Entry 8TVV (electron microscopy, 3.70 A resolution); this record covers chains A and B of the 15 polymer chains in the assembly.

Chain A:
Name: DNA-directed RNA polymerase II subunit RPB1
Organism: Saccharomyces cerevisiae
Notes: EC 2.7.7.6
UniProtKB: P04050 (RPB1_YEAST); numbering as in UniProt (aligned over 1-1733)
Amino-acid sequence (1733 residues; numbered 1 to 1733; the number before each row is that of its first residue):
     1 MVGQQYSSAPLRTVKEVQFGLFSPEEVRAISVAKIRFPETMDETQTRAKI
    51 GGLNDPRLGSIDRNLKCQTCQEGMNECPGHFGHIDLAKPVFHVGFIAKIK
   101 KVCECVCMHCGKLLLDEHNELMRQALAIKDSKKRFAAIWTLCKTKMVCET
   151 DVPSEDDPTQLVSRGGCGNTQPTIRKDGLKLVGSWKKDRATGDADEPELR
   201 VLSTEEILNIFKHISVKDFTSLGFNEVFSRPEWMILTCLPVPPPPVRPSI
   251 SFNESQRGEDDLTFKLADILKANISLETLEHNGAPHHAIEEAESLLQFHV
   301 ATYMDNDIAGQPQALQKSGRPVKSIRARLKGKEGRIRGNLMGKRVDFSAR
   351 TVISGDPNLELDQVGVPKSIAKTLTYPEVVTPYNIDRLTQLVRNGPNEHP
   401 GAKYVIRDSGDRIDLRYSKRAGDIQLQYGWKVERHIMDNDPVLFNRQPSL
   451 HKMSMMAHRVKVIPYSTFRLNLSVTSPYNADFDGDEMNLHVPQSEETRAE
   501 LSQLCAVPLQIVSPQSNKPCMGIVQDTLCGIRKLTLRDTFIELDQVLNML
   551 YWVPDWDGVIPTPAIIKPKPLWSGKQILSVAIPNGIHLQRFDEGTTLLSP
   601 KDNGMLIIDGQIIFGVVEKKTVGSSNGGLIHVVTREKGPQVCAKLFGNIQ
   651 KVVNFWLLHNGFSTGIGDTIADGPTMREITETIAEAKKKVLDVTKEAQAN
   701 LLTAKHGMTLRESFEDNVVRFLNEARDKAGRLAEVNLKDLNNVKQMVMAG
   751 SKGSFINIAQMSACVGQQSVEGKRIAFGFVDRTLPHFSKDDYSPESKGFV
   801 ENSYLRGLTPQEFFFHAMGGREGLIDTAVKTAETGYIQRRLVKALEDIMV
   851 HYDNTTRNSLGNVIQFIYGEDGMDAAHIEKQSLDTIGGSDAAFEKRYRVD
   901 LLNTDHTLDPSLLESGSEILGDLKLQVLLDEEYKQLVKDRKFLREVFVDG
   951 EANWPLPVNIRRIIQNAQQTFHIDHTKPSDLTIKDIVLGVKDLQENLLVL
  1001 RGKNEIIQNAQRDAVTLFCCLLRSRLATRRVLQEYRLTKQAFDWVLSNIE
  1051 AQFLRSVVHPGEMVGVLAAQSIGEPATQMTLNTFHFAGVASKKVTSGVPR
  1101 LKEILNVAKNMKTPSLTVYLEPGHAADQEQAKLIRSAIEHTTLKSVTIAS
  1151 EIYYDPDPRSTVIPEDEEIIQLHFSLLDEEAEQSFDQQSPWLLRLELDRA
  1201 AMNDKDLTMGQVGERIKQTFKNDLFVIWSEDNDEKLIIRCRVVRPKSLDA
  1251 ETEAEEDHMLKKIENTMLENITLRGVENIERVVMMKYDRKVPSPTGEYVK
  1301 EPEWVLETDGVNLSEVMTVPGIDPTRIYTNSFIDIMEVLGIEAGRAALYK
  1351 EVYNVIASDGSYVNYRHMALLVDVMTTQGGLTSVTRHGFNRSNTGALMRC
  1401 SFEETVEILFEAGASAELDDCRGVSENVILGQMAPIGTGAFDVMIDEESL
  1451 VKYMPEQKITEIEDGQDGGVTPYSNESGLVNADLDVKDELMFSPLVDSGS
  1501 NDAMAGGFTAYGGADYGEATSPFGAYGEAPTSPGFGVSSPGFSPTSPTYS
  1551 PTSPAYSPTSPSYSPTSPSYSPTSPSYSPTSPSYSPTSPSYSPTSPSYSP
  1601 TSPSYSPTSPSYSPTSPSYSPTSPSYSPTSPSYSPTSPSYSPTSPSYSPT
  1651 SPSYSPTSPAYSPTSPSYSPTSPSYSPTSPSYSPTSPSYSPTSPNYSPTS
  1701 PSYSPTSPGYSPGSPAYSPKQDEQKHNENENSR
Not modelled in the structure: 1-8, 42-44, 188-198, 1079-1096, 1158-1187, 1221-1224, 1243-1256, 1455-1733
Swiss-Prot annotation at these positions:
  - region: Pro-248 to Asp-260 (Lid loop), Asn-306 to Lys-323 (Rudder loop), Pro-810 to Glu-822 (Bridging helix)
  - binding site (Zn(2+)): Cys-67, Cys-70, Cys-77, His-80, Cys-107, Cys-110, Cys-148, Cys-167
  - binding site (Mg(2+)): Asp-481, Asp-483, Asp-485
  - modified residue: Thr-1471 (Phosphothreonine)
  - cross-link (Glycyl lysine isopeptide (Lys-Gly)): Lys-695 (interchain with G-Cter in ubiquitin), Lys-1246 (interchain with G-Cter in ubiquitin), Lys-1350 (interchain with G-Cter in ubiquitin)
  - natural variant: Ser-1653 to Pro-1659 (deletion: In strain: A364A)
  - mutagenesis: Lys-1246 (K1246R: Impairs ubiquitination during transcription stress)
Ion coordination: Zn2+ site 1: Cys-67, Cys-70, Cys-77, His-80; Zn2+ site 2: Cys-107, Cys-110, Cys-167; Mg2+: Asp-481, Asp-483 (shared with 1 residue of chain R)

Chain B:
Name: DNA-directed RNA polymerase subunit beta
Organism: Saccharomyces cerevisiae
Notes: EC 2.7.7.6
UniProtKB: A0A6A5Q4H2 (A0A6A5Q4H2_YEASX); residue numbers follow UniProt; this construct covers 1-1224
Amino-acid sequence (1224 residues; numbered 1 to 1224; the number before each row is that of its first residue):
     1 MSDLANSEKYYDEDPYGFEDESAPITAEDSWAVISAFFREKGLVSQQLDS
    51 FNQFVDYTLQDIICEDSTLILEQLAQHTTESDNISRKYEISFGKIYVTKP
   101 MVNESDGVTHALYPQEARLRNLTYSSGLFVDVKKRTYEAIDVPGRELKYE
   151 LIAEESEDDSESGKVFIGRLPIMLRSKNCYLSEATESDLYKLKECPFDMG
   201 GYFIINGSEKVLIAQERSAGNIVQVFKKAAPSPISHVAEIRSALEKGSRF
   251 ISTLQVKLYGREGSSARTIKATLPYIKQDIPIVIIFRALGIIPDGEILEH
   301 ICYDVNDWQMLEMLKPCVEDGFVIQDRETALDFIGRRGTALGIKKEKRIQ
   351 YAKDILQKEFLPHITQLEGFESRKAFFLGYMINRLLLCALDRKDQDDRDH
   401 FGKKRLDLAGPLLAQLFKTLFKKLTKDIFRYMQRTVEEAHDFNMKLAINA
   451 KTITSGLKYALATGNWGEQKKAMSSRAGVSQVLNRYTYSSTLSHLRRTNT
   501 PIGRDGKLAKPRQLHNTHWGLVCPAETPEGQACGLVKNLSLMSCISVGTD
   551 PMPIITFLSEWGMEPLEDYVPHQSPDATRVFVNGVWHGVHRNPARLMETL
   601 RTLRRKGDINPEVSMIRDIREKELKIFTDAGRVYRPLFIVEDDESLGHKE
   651 LKVRKGHIAKLMATEYQDIEGGFEDVEEYTWSSLLNEGLVEYIDAEEEES
   701 ILIAMQPEDLEPAEANEENDLDVDPAKRIRVSHHATTFTHCEIHPSMILG
   751 VAASIIPFPDHNQSPRNTYQSAMGKQAMGVFLTNYNVRMDTMANILYYPQ
   801 KPLGTTRAMEYLKFRELPAGQNAIVAIACYSGYNQEDSMIMNQSSIDRGL
   851 FRSLFFRSYMDQEKKYGMSITETFEKPQRTNTLRMKHGTYDKLDDDGLIA
   901 PGVRVSGEDVIIGKTTPISPDEEELGQRTAYHSKRDASTPLRSTENGIVD
   951 QVLVTTNQDGLKFVKVRVRTTKIPQIGDKFASRHGQKGTIGITYRREDMP
  1001 FTAEGIVPDLIINPHAIPSRMTVAHLIECLLSKVAALSGNEGDASPFTDI
  1051 TVEGISKLLREHGYQSRGFEVMYNGHTGKKLMAQIFFGPTYYQRLRHMVD
  1101 DKIHARARGPMQVLTRQPVEGRSRDGGLRFGEMERDCMIAHGAASFLKER
  1151 LMEASDAFRVHICGICGLMTVIAKLNHNQFECKGCDNKIDIYQIHIPYAA
  1201 KLLFQELMAMNITPRLYTDRSRDF
Not modelled in the structure: 1-19, 73-86, 140-161, 244-251, 340-346, 436-441, 468-475, 503-513, 673-676, 717-735, 880-944
Ion coordination: Zn2+: Cys-1163, Cys-1166, Cys-1182, Cys-1185

Chain A / chain B interface:
Contacting residue pairs (315):
  Ala-9(A) with Phe-1180(B), hydrophobic; Gln-1193(B)
  Pro-10(A) with Ile-1191(B); Tyr-1192(B); Gln-1193(B), hydrogen bond (backbone-backbone)
  Leu-11(A) with Gln-1193(B); His-1195(B)
  Arg-12(A) with Tyr-1192(B); Gln-1193(B), hydrogen bond (backbone-backbone); Ile-1194(B); Thr-1218(B)
  Thr-13(A) with Ile-1194(B); Thr-1218(B)
  Val-14(A) with Leu-1216(B), hydrophobic
  Lys-15(A) with Tyr-1217(B), hydrogen bond (backbone-backbone); Thr-1218(B); Asp-1219(B); Arg-1220(B)
  Glu-16(A) with Leu-1216(B); Tyr-1217(B), hydrogen bond (backbone-backbone); Asp-1219(B); Arg-1220(B); Ser-1221(B), hydrogen bond (side chain-backbone)
  Val-17(A) with Arg-1215(B); Leu-1216(B), hydrophobic
  Gln-18(A) with Thr-1213(B); Pro-1214(B); Arg-1215(B), hydrogen bond (backbone-backbone); Tyr-1217(B)
  Phe-19(A) with Thr-1213(B); Pro-1214(B), hydrophobic
  Gly-20(A) with Ile-1212(B); Thr-1213(B), hydrogen bond (backbone-backbone)
  Leu-21(A) with Asn-1211(B); Thr-1213(B), hydrogen bond (backbone-side chain)
  Phe-22(A) with Met-1208(B); Asn-1211(B); Ile-1212(B); Thr-1213(B)
  Glu-26(A) with Arg-1215(B), salt bridge
  Ile-30(A) with Thr-1170(B); Lys-1183(B)
  Glu-72(A) with Leu-1175(B); Asn-1176(B)
  Met-74(A) with Arg-1116(B), hydrogen bond (backbone-side chain)
  Asn-75(A) with Arg-1116(B), hydrogen bond (backbone-side chain); Phe-1158(B)
  Glu-76(A) with Arg-1159(B), salt bridge
  Pro-78(A) with Lys-1201(B)
  Phe-81(A) with Gln-1205(B); Met-1208(B), hydrophobic; Ala-1209(B)
  His-92(A) with Met-1210(B), hydrogen bond (side chain-backbone)
  Phe-95(A) with Ile-1212(B), hydrophobic
  Phe-228(A) with Arg-1215(B)
  Trp-233(A) with Asn-1211(B)
  Leu-236(A) with Asn-1211(B)
  Pro-240(A) with Met-1208(B); Ala-1209(B)
  Pro-242(A) with Ala-1209(B), hydrophobic
  Val-246(A) with Gln-1205(B); Glu-1206(B)
  Pro-248(A) with Leu-1114(B), hydrophobic
  Ile-325(A) with Met-1210(B), hydrophobic
  Arg-328(A) with Glu-1206(B), salt bridge
  Leu-329(A) with Leu-1203(B), hydrophobic
  Arg-335(A) with Leu-1114(B); Leu-1202(B); Glu-1206(B)
  Ile-336(A) with Leu-1203(B), hydrophobic
  Arg-337(A) with Arg-1129(B), hydrogen bond (backbone-side chain)
  Gly-338(A) with Arg-1129(B)
  Asn-339(A) with Thr-1115(B); Gln-1117(B), hydrogen bond; Asp-1156(B); Ala-1199(B)
  Leu-340(A) with Leu-1151(B); Ala-1199(B), hydrophobic; Ala-1200(B); Leu-1203(B), hydrophobic
  Met-341(A) with Glu-1132(B); Arg-1135(B), hydrogen bond
  Gly-342(A) with Arg-1129(B); Phe-1130(B)
  Lys-343(A) with Gln-1117(B); Leu-1128(B); Arg-1129(B); Phe-1130(B), hydrogen bond (backbone-backbone); Leu-1151(B), hydrogen bond (side chain-backbone); Ser-1155(B); Asp-1156(B), salt bridge; Pro-1197(B)
  Arg-344(A) with Pro-1118(B); Glu-1120(B), salt bridge; Leu-1128(B); Arg-1129(B); Ser-1155(B), hydrogen bond (backbone-side chain)
  Val-345(A) with Gly-1127(B); Leu-1128(B), hydrogen bond (backbone-backbone); Phe-1130(B), hydrophobic; Arg-1150(B); Ala-1154(B), hydrophobic
  Asp-346(A) with Arg-1106(B); Arg-1108(B), salt bridge; Arg-1150(B), hydrogen bond (backbone-side chain); Ala-1154(B)
  Phe-347(A) with Arg-1106(B), hydrogen bond (backbone-backbone); Ala-1107(B), hydrophobic; Arg-1108(B); Arg-1150(B)
  Ser-348(A) with Ala-1105(B); Arg-1106(B), hydrogen bond (backbone-backbone); Leu-1128(B)
  Ala-349(A) with His-1104(B); Ala-1105(B), hydrophobic; Leu-1128(B)
  Arg-350(A) with Lys-1102(B); Ile-1103(B); His-1104(B), hydrogen bond (backbone-backbone); Leu-1128(B)
  Thr-351(A) with Ile-1103(B)
  Val-352(A) with Val-1099(B), hydrophobic
  Gly-355(A) with Tyr-833(B)
  Asp-356(A) with Tyr-833(B), hydrogen bond
  Pro-357(A) with Gly-832(B); Tyr-833(B)
  Asn-358(A) with Tyr-833(B), hydrogen bond
  Ser-369(A) with Ile-1103(B)
  Ile-370(A) with Ile-1103(B), hydrophobic; Ala-1105(B), hydrophobic
  Thr-373(A) with Ala-1105(B)
  Leu-443(A) with Phe-1146(B), hydrophobic
  Asn-445(A) with Glu-1134(B)
  Gln-447(A) with Glu-1134(B), hydrogen bond
  Ser-449(A) with Met-1133(B), hydrogen bond (side chain-backbone); Glu-1134(B); Cys-1137(B)
  His-451(A) with Cys-1137(B), hydrogen bond (backbone-side chain)
  Lys-452(A) with Cys-1137(B); His-1141(B)
  Ser-454(A) with Cys-1137(B), hydrogen bond
  Met-455(A) with Glu-1134(B); Cys-1137(B), hydrophobic; Met-1138(B), hydrophobic; His-1141(B), hydrogen bond (backbone-side chain)
  Tyr-465(A) with Ile-976(B), hydrophobic
  Ser-466(A) with Val-1099(B)
  Arg-469(A) with Ile-976(B); Gly-991(B), hydrogen bond (side chain-backbone)
  Leu-472(A) with Gln-835(B)
  Thr-475(A) with Glu-836(B)
  Asp-481(A) with Asp-837(B)
  Phe-482(A) with Glu-836(B); Ser-838(B); Thr-989(B), hydrogen bond (backbone-side chain)
  Asp-483(A) with Asp-837(B); Lys-979(B); Thr-989(B)
  Gly-484(A) with Thr-989(B)
  Glu-486(A) with Lys-1102(B), salt bridge
  His-490(A) with Phe-1130(B); Arg-1150(B), hydrogen bond
  Val-491(A) with Arg-1150(B)
  Pro-492(A) with Glu-1149(B)
  Gln-493(A) with Glu-1149(B), hydrogen bond (backbone-side chain)
  Ser-494(A) with Glu-1149(B), hydrogen bond
  Glu-496(A) with Ser-1145(B)
  Thr-497(A) with Phe-1146(B); Glu-1149(B), hydrogen bond
  Glu-500(A) with Ala-1143(B); Ala-1144(B); Ser-1145(B), hydrogen bond (side chain-backbone); Phe-1146(B), hydrogen bond (side chain-backbone)
  Cys-505(A) with His-1141(B)
  Gln-510(A) with His-1141(B)
  Gln-525(A) with Gln-835(B), hydrogen bond (side chain-backbone); Glu-836(B), hydrogen bond; Asn-1013(B); His-1015(B)
  Asp-526(A) with Cys-829(B), hydrogen bond; Gln-835(B), hydrogen bond (backbone-side chain); Asn-1013(B), hydrogen bond; His-1015(B), salt bridge
  Thr-527(A) with Gln-835(B)
  Cys-529(A) with His-1015(B), hydrogen bond
  Gln-545(A) with Lys-1079(B), hydrogen bond
  Leu-657(A) with Cys-829(B), hydrophobic
  Leu-658(A) with Tyr-830(B); Asn-1074(B), hydrogen bond (backbone-side chain); His-1076(B)
  His-659(A) with Asn-1074(B), hydrogen bond; Thr-1077(B)
  Asn-660(A) with Met-1082(B), hydrogen bond (backbone-backbone); Ala-1083(B), hydrogen bond (backbone-backbone)
  Gly-661(A) with Ala-1083(B)
  Phe-662(A) with Ala-828(B); Cys-829(B), hydrogen bond (backbone-backbone); Pro-1014(B)
  Ser-663(A) with Ile-827(B), hydrogen bond (side chain-backbone); Ala-828(B); Gln-1084(B); Ile-1085(B); Phe-1086(B), hydrogen bond (side chain-backbone)
  Thr-664(A) with Ile-827(B); Pro-1014(B); Ile-1017(B); Phe-1086(B)
  Gly-665(A) with Leu-1026(B); Phe-1069(B); Phe-1086(B)
  Ile-666(A) with Leu-1026(B); Ile-1027(B); Leu-1030(B), hydrophobic
  Gly-667(A) with Arg-1067(B)
  Ile-670(A) with Arg-1067(B)
  Met-746(A) with His-1015(B); Pro-1018(B), hydrophobic
  Ser-751(A) with His-1015(B), hydrogen bond
  Lys-752(A) with His-1015(B); Pro-1018(B)
  Asn-757(A) with Pro-1018(B), hydrogen bond (side chain-backbone); Ser-1019(B); Met-1021(B)
  Gln-760(A) with Met-1021(B)
  Met-761(A) with Met-1021(B), hydrophobic; Val-1023(B), hydrophobic
  Ala-776(A) with Asn-516(B), hydrogen bond (backbone-side chain)
  Gly-778(A) with His-515(B); Asn-516(B)
  Phe-779(A) with Asn-516(B); Thr-517(B); Glu-699(B)
  Val-780(A) with Glu-699(B), hydrogen bond (backbone-side chain)
  Arg-782(A) with Glu-698(B), hydrogen bond (side chain-backbone); Glu-699(B), hydrogen bond (side chain-backbone); Ser-700(B); Ile-701(B), hydrogen bond (side chain-backbone)
  Thr-783(A) with Asn-516(B), hydrogen bond (backbone-side chain)
  Leu-784(A) with Trp-519(B), hydrophobic
  Pro-785(A) with Glu-698(B); Ile-701(B); Leu-702(B); Ile-703(B), hydrogen bond (backbone-backbone)
  His-786(A) with Trp-519(B), hydrogen bond; Ile-703(B), hydrogen bond (side chain-backbone); Met-705(B), hydrogen bond; Glu-742(B), salt bridge
  Tyr-804(A) with His-761(B), hydrogen bond (backbone-side chain); Asn-762(B); Gln-763(B); Val-1023(B)
  Leu-805(A) with His-761(B), hydrogen bond (backbone-side chain); Val-1052(B), hydrophobic
  Arg-806(A) with His-761(B)
  Gly-807(A) with Asp-760(B); His-761(B), hydrogen bond (backbone-side chain)
  Leu-808(A) with Asp-760(B), hydrogen bond (backbone-backbone); Phe-1047(B)
  Thr-809(A) with Phe-1047(B)
  Pro-810(A) with Trp-519(B); Met-705(B), hydrophobic; Pro-745(B), hydrophobic; Phe-1047(B)
  Gln-811(A) with Met-705(B), hydrogen bond
  Phe-813(A) with Pro-759(B); Phe-1047(B), hydrophobic
  Phe-814(A) with Trp-519(B), hydrophobic; Pro-524(B), hydrophobic
  His-816(A) with Gln-763(B); Ser-764(B), hydrogen bond (side chain-backbone)
  Ala-817(A) with Pro-524(B), hydrophobic; Ser-764(B)
  Met-818(A) with Leu-514(B); His-515(B); Asn-516(B)
  Gly-820(A) with Ser-764(B)
  Arg-821(A) with Leu-514(B); Gly-534(B), hydrogen bond (side chain-backbone)
  Leu-824(A) with Glu-529(B); Thr-768(B); Tyr-769(B)
  Ala-828(A) with Gly-530(B)
  Gln-838(A) with Met-1133(B)
  Arg-839(A) with Glu-1132(B), salt bridge
  Val-842(A) with Asp-1136(B)
  Lys-843(A) with Arg-1135(B)
  Glu-846(A) with Arg-1135(B), salt bridge
  Met-1063(A) with Ile-1139(B)
  Val-1066(A) with Asp-1136(B); Ile-1139(B), hydrophobic; Ala-1140(B), hydrophobic
  Gln-1070(A) with Asp-1136(B); Cys-1137(B)
  Asn-1265(A) with Arg-261(B); Gly-263(B), hydrogen bond (side chain-backbone)
  Glu-1269(A) with Arg-261(B), salt bridge
  Leu-1409(A) with Leu-1207(B), hydrophobic
  Phe-1410(A) with Met-1210(B), hydrophobic; Ile-1212(B), hydrophobic
  Asp-1420(A) with Arg-1220(B), hydrogen bond (backbone-side chain)
  Ile-1429(A) with Pro-1197(B); Ala-1200(B)
  Leu-1430(A) with His-1195(B); Ile-1196(B); Pro-1197(B); Leu-1216(B), hydrophobic
  Gly-1431(A) with Lys-1148(B); Met-1152(B)
  Met-1433(A) with Ser-1145(B), hydrogen bond
  Ile-1436(A) with Ile-1139(B), hydrophobic; Ala-1144(B)
  Gly-1437(A) with Gly-1142(B)
  Thr-1438(A) with Gly-1142(B), hydrogen bond (backbone-backbone); Ala-1144(B), hydrogen bond (side chain-backbone); Ser-1145(B), hydrogen bond (side chain-backbone)
Interface residues without a listed pair, chain A (188 interface residues in all): Ala-29, Cys-70, Gln-71, Gly-79, Cys-238, Pro-243, Pro-245, Tyr-303, Met-304, Arg-326, Ile-353, Pro-367, Leu-374, Leu-450, Thr-467, Asn-488, Leu-489, Leu-501, Leu-504, Val-524, Asn-654, Asp-668, Asn-742, Ile-775, Phe-777, Phe-787, Ser-788, Ile-825, Val-1406, Val-1428, Ala-1434, Gly-1439
Interface residues without a listed pair, chain B (165 interface residues in all): Arg-267, Asp-397, His-518, Cys-533, Ile-748, Leu-749, Pro-765, Asn-767, Asn-834, Lys-987, Gly-988, Leu-1081, Val-1113, Gly-1131, Leu-1147, His-1161, Leu-1168, Ile-1172, Ala-1173, Gly-1184, Tyr-1198, Phe-1204

In short:
188 residues of chain A and 165 residues of chain B are in contact, with 76 hydrogen bonds and 12 salt
bridges. Polar pairs include Glu-26(A)/Arg-1215(B), Glu-76(A)/Arg-1159(B) and Arg-328(A)/Glu-1206(B).
Here chain A is DNA-directed RNA polymerase II subunit RPB1 and chain B is DNA-directed RNA polymerase subunit
beta, both from Saccharomyces cerevisiae. Entry 8TVV (Cryo-EM structure of backtracked Pol II) was determined
by electron microscopy together with 8TUG, 8TVP, 8TVQ, 8TVS, 8TVW, 8TVX and 8TVY from the same study.
